PDB entry 5EOP | X-ray diffraction, 1.35 A resolution | chain A

# Chain A
Protein: Angiogenin
Source organism: Homo sapiens
Notes: EC 3.1.27.-
UniProt: P03950 (ANGI_HUMAN); residues 2-122 here correspond to UniProt positions 26-146 (UniProt number = residue number + 24)
Sequence (121 residues; each row starts with the number of its first residue):
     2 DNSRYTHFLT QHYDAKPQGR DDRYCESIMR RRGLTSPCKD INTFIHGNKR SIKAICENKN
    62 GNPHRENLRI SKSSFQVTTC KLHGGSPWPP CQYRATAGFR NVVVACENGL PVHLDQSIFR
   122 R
Swiss-Prot annotation at these positions:
  - motif: Arg31 to Leu35 (Nucleolar localization signal)
  - active site: His13 (Proton acceptor), His114 (Proton donor)
  - binding site (tRNA): Arg21, Asp22, Cys81, Val103
Disulfides: Cys26-Cys81, Cys39-Cys92, Cys57-Cys107

# In short
UniProt lists active-site residues His13 and His114 and 4 tRNA-binding residues.
Chain A is Angiogenin (Homo sapiens); the structure, Crystal structure of human Angiogenin at 1.35 Angstroms
resolution, was determined by X-ray diffraction together with 5EPZ and 5EQO from the same study.
